PDB entry 5NIK | electron microscopy, 3.30 A resolution | chains D and E of the 11 polymer chains in the assembly

== Chain D (and E) ==
Molecule: Macrolide export protein MacA
From: Escherichia coli (strain K12)
Notes: chain E of this document is another copy of the same molecule, construct and numbering; everything in this record applies to it too
UniProt: P75830 (MACA_ECOLI); numbering as in UniProt (aligned over 1-371)
Amino-acid sequence (371 residues; row label = number of the first residue in the row):
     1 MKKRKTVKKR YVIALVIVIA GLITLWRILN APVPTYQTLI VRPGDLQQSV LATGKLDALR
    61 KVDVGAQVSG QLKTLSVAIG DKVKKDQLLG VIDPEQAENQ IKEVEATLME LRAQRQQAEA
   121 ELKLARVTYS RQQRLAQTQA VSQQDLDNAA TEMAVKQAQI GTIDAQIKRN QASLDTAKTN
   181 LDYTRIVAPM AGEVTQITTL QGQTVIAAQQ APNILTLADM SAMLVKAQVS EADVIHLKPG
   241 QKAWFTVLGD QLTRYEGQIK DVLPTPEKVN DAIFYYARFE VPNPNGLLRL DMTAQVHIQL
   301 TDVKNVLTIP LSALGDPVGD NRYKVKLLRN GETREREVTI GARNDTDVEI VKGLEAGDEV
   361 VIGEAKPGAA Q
Unresolved in the structure: 1-31
Construct notes: conflict Q139 (Lys in P75830), N148 (Thr in P75830), Q251 (Pro in P75830)
From the paper describing this entry:
  - self-association interface (contacts with another copy of this molecule); pairs are residue here / residue on that copy: Q209-Q209
  - mutagenesis - Q209A: unchanged growth in response to erythromycin

== Chain D / chain E interface ==
Residue-residue contacts (54):
  G70(D) with Q67(E)
  Q71(D) with Q67(E)
  I79(D) with L263(E), hydrophobic
  D93(D) with Y183(E)
  Q96(D) with T176(E); T179(E)
  N99(D) with T176(E), hydrogen bond
  K102(D) with D175(E), salt bridge
  E103(D) with S173(E)
  A106(D) with A165(E); K168(E); R169(E)
  T107(D) with R169(E), hydrogen bond
  E110(D) with T162(E); A165(E); Q166(E); R169(E), salt bridge
  A113(D) with A158(E); T162(E)
  Q117(D) with V155(E)
  L124(D) with N148(E); T151(E)
  V127(D) with D147(E)
  R131(D) with Q144(E), hydrogen bond; D147(E), salt bridge
  T195(D) with P264(E); T265(E)
  Q196(D) with T265(E)
  L200(D) with K61(E)
  Q201(D) with V62(E)
  Q203(D) with D63(E)
  T204(D) with G65(E), hydrogen bond (side chain-backbone); A66(E); Q67(E); A211(E)
  I206(D) with A207(E); Q209(E)
  A208(D) with A208(E)
  Q209(D) with Q209(E)
  Q210(D) with Q209(E)
  G249(D) with A232(E); I235(E)
  Q251(D) with R322(E)
  L287(D) with I235(E), hydrophobic
  R289(D) with V234(E); Y275(E)
  L290(D) with P266(E); Y275(E), hydrogen bond (backbone-side chain)
  D291(D) with P266(E); I273(E); Y275(E)
  M292(D) with V234(E), hydrophobic; Y275(E), hydrogen bond (backbone-side chain)
  T293(D) with E231(E), hydrogen bond
Interface residues without a listed pair, chain D (45 interface residues in all): E95, M109, Q114, A120, E121, T128, V194, G202, V205, D250, L252
Interface residues without a listed pair, chain E (44 interface residues in all): Q143, A154, A172, P189, V262, T339, G341

== Summary ==
45 residues of chain D face 44 of chain E across their interface; the contacts include 7 hydrogen bonds and 3
salt bridges. Polar pairs include K102(D)-D175(E), E110(D)-R169(E) and R131(D)-D147(E). The paper reports that
Q209A of chain D leaves growth in response to erythromycin unchanged; a self-association interface involving
Q209(D).
Chain D and chain E are both Macrolide export protein MacA (Escherichia coli (strain K12)); the structure,
Structure of the MacAB-TolC ABC-type tripartite multidrug efflux pump, was determined by electron microscopy
together with 5NIL from the same study.
